PDB entry 4BKK | electron microscopy | chains N and O of the 24 polymer chains in the assembly

[Chain N (and O)]
Name: Nucleoprotein
From: Human respiratory syncytial virus a strain long
Notes: chain O of this document is another copy of the same molecule, construct and numbering; everything in this record applies to it too
UniProt: P03418 (NCAP_HRSVA); residue numbers follow UniProt; this construct covers 1-391
Chain sequence (391 residues; numbered 1 to 391; the number before each row is that of its first residue):
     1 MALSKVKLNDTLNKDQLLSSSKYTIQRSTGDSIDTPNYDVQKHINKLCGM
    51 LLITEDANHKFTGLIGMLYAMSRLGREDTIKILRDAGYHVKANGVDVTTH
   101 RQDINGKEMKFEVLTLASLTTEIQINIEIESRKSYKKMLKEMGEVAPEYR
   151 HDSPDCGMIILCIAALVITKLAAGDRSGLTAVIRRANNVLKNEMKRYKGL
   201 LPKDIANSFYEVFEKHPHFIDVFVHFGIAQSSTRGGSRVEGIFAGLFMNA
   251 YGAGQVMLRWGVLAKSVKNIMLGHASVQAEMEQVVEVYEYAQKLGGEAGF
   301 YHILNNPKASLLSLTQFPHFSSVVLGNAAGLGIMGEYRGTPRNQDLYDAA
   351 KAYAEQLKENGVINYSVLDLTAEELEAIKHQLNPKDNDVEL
Unresolved in the structure: 1, 372-391
Curated features (UniProtKB/Swiss-Prot):
  - region: Arg-338 to Asn-364 (Interaction with the phosphoprotein)
  - modified residue: Tyr-38 (Phosphotyrosine)
From the paper describing this entry:
  - mutagenesis - R234A (68+/-8 %): decreased catalytic activity

[Chain N / chain O interface]
Contacting residue pairs - 100 pairs, chain N then chain O:
  Ala-2(N) / Val-285(O)
  Leu-3(N) / Lys-265(O)
  Leu-3(N) / Met-281(O)
  Lys-5(N) / Val-285(O)
  Lys-5(N) / Glu-289(O)
  Lys-5(N) / Gln-292(O)
  Val-6(N) / Gly-261(O)
  Val-6(N) / Val-262(O)
  Val-6(N) / Lys-265(O)
  Val-6(N) / Tyr-288(O)
  Lys-7(N) / Val-262(O)
  Lys-7(N) / Tyr-288(O)
  Lys-7(N) / Gln-292(O)
  Leu-8(N) / Leu-258(O)
  Leu-8(N) / Arg-259(O)
  Leu-8(N) / Ala-291(O)
  Asp-10(N) / Tyr-251(O)
  Asp-10(N) / Arg-259(O)
  Asn-13(N) / Tyr-251(O)
  Asn-13(N) / Gly-295(O)
  Asn-13(N) / Gly-296(O)
  Lys-14(N) / Met-248(O)
  Lys-14(N) / Tyr-251(O)
  Gln-16(N) / Leu-294(O)
  Gln-16(N) / Gly-295(O)
  Gln-16(N) / Gly-296(O)
  Leu-17(N) / Ile-228(O)
  Leu-17(N) / Gly-296(O)
  Leu-17(N) / Phe-300(O)
  Leu-18(N) / Ile-228(O)
  Leu-18(N) / Ser-231(O)
  Leu-18(N) / Ser-232(O)
  Leu-18(N) / Met-248(O)
  Ser-21(N) / Ile-228(O)
  Ser-21(N) / Ala-229(O)
  Ser-21(N) / Ser-232(O)
  Lys-22(N) / His-225(O)
  Tyr-23(N) / Lys-81(O)
  Tyr-23(N) / Ile-82(O)
  Tyr-23(N) / Asp-85(O)
  Tyr-23(N) / His-225(O)
  Tyr-23(N) / Ala-229(O)
  Thr-24(N) / Leu-74(O)
  Thr-24(N) / Asp-78(O)
  Ile-25(N) / Arg-73(O)
  Ile-25(N) / Leu-74(O)
  Ile-25(N) / Phe-226(O)
  Ile-25(N) / Ala-229(O)
  Ile-25(N) / Gln-230(O)
  Gln-26(N) / Tyr-38(O)
  Gln-26(N) / Gln-41(O)
  Gln-26(N) / Arg-73(O)
  Arg-27(N) / Gln-41(O)
  Arg-27(N) / Arg-73(O)
  Arg-27(N) / Thr-233(O)
  Arg-27(N) / Gly-235(O)
  Arg-27(N) / Gly-236(O)
  Arg-27(N) / Glu-240(O)
  Ser-28(N) / Tyr-38(O)
  Ser-28(N) / Gln-41(O)
  Gly-30(N) / Lys-42(O)
  Asp-31(N) / Lys-42(O)
  Ile-82(N) / Arg-234(O)
  Asp-85(N) / Arg-234(O)
  Ala-86(N) / Thr-233(O)
  Ala-86(N) / Arg-234(O)
  Tyr-88(N) / Gly-235(O)
  His-89(N) / Tyr-38(O)
  Pro-217(N) / Gly-236(O)
  Asp-221(N) / Arg-234(O)
  His-225(N) / Arg-234(O)
  Lys-268(N) / Leu-368(O)
  Lys-268(N) / Asp-369(O)
  Lys-268(N) / Thr-371(O)
  Asn-269(N) / Leu-368(O)
  Ile-270(N) / Ile-363(O)
  Ile-270(N) / Tyr-365(O)
  Ile-270(N) / Leu-368(O)
  Ile-270(N) / Leu-370(O)
  Gly-273(N) / Val-362(O)
  Gly-273(N) / Ile-363(O)
  Gly-273(N) / Asn-364(O)
  Gly-273(N) / Leu-368(O)
  His-274(N) / Gly-361(O)
  His-274(N) / Val-362(O)
  His-274(N) / Ile-363(O)
  Ala-275(N) / Gly-361(O)
  Ala-275(N) / Val-362(O)
  Gln-278(N) / Val-367(O)
  Glu-282(N) / Ser-266(O)
  Asn-305(N) / Gly-235(O)
  Asn-305(N) / Gly-236(O)
  Asn-305(N) / Ser-237(O)
  Asn-305(N) / Arg-238(O)
  Asn-306(N) / Arg-234(O)
  Asn-306(N) / Gly-235(O)
  Pro-307(N) / Gln-230(O)
  Pro-307(N) / Ser-231(O)
  Pro-307(N) / Thr-233(O)
  Pro-307(N) / Ala-244(O)
Other interface residues (no listed pair), chain N (46 interface residues in all): Ser-4, Gly-174, Met-271, Leu-304, Ser-310
Other interface residues (no listed pair), chain O (57 interface residues in all): Gly-241, Gly-245, Leu-272, Gln-278, Glu-297

[Overview]
The interface between chain N and chain O involves 46 residues on one side and 57 on the other. From the
paper: R234A of chain N reduces catalytic activity.
Both chains are Nucleoprotein (Human respiratory syncytial virus a strain long). Entry 4BKK (The Respiratory
Syncytial Virus nucleoprotein-RNA complex forms a left-handed helical nucleocapsid) was determined by electron
microscopy.
